PDB entry 6FE8 | electron microscopy, 4.10 A resolution (low resolution: residue-level contacts below are approximate; hydrogen-bond / salt-bridge calls are withheld) | chains C and D of the 4 polymer chains in the assembly

== Chain C ==
Name: Suppressor of kinetochore protein 1
Source organism: Saccharomyces cerevisiae
UniProt: P52286 (SKP1_YEAST); residues 2-194 here = UniProt positions 2-194
Chain sequence (197 residues; row label = number of the first residue in the row; numbering starts at 0):
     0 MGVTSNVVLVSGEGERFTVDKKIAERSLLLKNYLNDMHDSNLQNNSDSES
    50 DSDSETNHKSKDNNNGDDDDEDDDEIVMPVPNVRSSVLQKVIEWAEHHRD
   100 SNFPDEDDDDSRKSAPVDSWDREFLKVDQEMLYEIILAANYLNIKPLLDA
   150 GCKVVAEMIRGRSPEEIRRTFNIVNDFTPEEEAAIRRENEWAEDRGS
Unresolved in the structure: 0-3, 39-74, 190-196
Sequence notes: initiating methionine (0); expression tag (1, 195-196)

== Chain D ==
Name: Centromere DNA-binding protein complex CBF3 subunit C
Source organism: Saccharomyces cerevisiae
UniProt: P35203 (CBF3C_YEAST); residue numbers follow UniProt; this construct covers 2-478
Chain sequence (519 residues; numbered 0 to 518; the number before each row is that of its first residue; numbering starts at 0):
     0 MGPSFNPVRFLELPIDIRKEVYFHLDGNFCGAHPYPIDILYKSNDVELPG
    50 KPSYKRSKRSKKLLRYMYPVFATYLNIFEYSPQLIEKWLEYAFWLRYDCL
   100 VLDCFKVNHLYDGTLIDALEWTYLDNELRLAYFNKASMLEVWYTFKEYKK
   150 WVIDSVAFDELDLLNVSNIQFNIDNLTPQLVDKCLSILEQKDLFATIGEV
   200 QFGQDEEVGEEKDVDVSGANSDENSSPSSTIKNKKRSASKRSHSDNGNVG
   250 ATHNQLTSISVIRTIRSMESMKSLRKITVRGEKLYELLINFHGFRDNPGK
   300 TISYIVKRRINEIRLSRMNQISRTGLADFTRWDNLQKLVLSRVAYIDLNS
   350 IVFPKNFKSLTMKRVSKIKWWNIEENILKELKVDKRTFKSLYIKEDDSKF
   400 TKFFNLRHTRIKELDKSEINQITYLRCQAIVWLSFRTLNHIKLQNVSEVF
   450 NNIIVPRALFDSKRVEIYRCEKISQVLVIGSRSGSENLYFQGSKRRWKKN
   500 FIAVSAANRFKKISSSGAL
Unresolved in the structure: 0-3, 31-87, 157-163, 203-256, 483-518
Sequence notes: initiating methionine (0); expression tag (1, 479-518)
From the paper describing this entry:
  - mutagenesis - R307A/R308A/R330A: decreased binding to DNA

== How chain C and chain D interact ==
Residue-residue contacts (50):
  N101(C) - R406(D)
  F102(C) - N404(D)
  D104(C) - Y467(D)
  D106(C) - Y467(D)
  D107(C) - Q443(D)
  D107(C) - Y467(D)
  D109(C) - K362(D)
  D109(C) - Q443(D)
  S110(C) - R468(D)
  R111(C) - F22(D)
  R111(C) - H23(D)
  Q128(C) - F4(D)
  Q128(C) - N5(D)
  E129(C) - R8(D)
  Y132(C) - F9(D)
  I135(C) - I16(D)
  L136(C) - I16(D)
  N139(C) - D15(D)
  N139(C) - I16(D)
  D148(C) - H23(D)
  C151(C) - E19(D)
  C151(C) - V20(D)
  C151(C) - H23(D)
  K152(C) - H23(D)
  V154(C) - V20(D)
  A155(C) - V20(D)
  A155(C) - L24(D)
  R159(C) - H23(D)
  R159(C) - L24(D)
  R159(C) - N27(D)
  R159(C) - F28(D)
  R159(C) - C29(D)
  R159(C) - G30(D)
  R161(C) - F4(D)
  R161(C) - D97(D)
  R161(C) - L99(D)
  E164(C) - Y90(D)
  R167(C) - W93(D)
  R167(C) - D97(D)
  R168(C) - W93(D)
  F170(C) - Y96(D)
  I172(C) - L10(D)
  I172(C) - C98(D)
  D175(C) - W150(D)
  D175(C) - D153(D)
  F176(C) - W150(D)
  I184(C) - F92(D)
  I184(C) - Y96(D)
  E187(C) - F92(D)
  N188(C) - F92(D)
Also at the interface, not in a pair above, chain C (38 interface residues in all): P103, D108, S113, M157, I158, P163, N171
Also at the interface, not in a pair above, chain D (36 interface residues in all): P6, L12, L101, F403, E465

== Summary ==
Chain C and chain D form an interface of 38 and 36 residues respectively. The paper reports that
R307A/R308A/R330A of chain D reduce binding to DNA.
Here chain C is Suppressor of kinetochore protein 1 and chain D is Centromere DNA-binding protein complex CBF3
subunit C, both from Saccharomyces cerevisiae. Entry 6FE8 (Cryo-EM structure of the core Centromere Binding
Factor 3 complex) was determined by electron microscopy, deposited together with 6GSA.
